PDB entry 6M0V | X-ray diffraction, 3.00 A resolution | chains C and A of the 4 polymer chains in the assembly

[Chain C]
Molecule: 28-nt DNA strand
Sequence (28 nucleotides; row label = number of the first residue in the row):
     1 GCTTCCTTAT CCTGATTAAT CTTAGCAC
Metal / ion sites: barium ion site 1 near DG1 (its only coordinating residue here); Mg2+: DC11, DC12 (shared with Asp598(A), Asn622(A) of chain A); barium ion site 2: DT17 (shared with Gly421(A) of chain A)

[Chain A]
Molecule: CRISPR-associated endonuclease Cas9 1
From: Streptococcus thermophilus LMD-9
Notes: EC 3.1.-.-
UniProtKB: Q03LF7 (CAS9A_STRTD); residues 2-1121 here = UniProt positions 2-1121
Amino-acid sequence (1122 residues; row label = number of the first residue in the row; numbering starts at 0):
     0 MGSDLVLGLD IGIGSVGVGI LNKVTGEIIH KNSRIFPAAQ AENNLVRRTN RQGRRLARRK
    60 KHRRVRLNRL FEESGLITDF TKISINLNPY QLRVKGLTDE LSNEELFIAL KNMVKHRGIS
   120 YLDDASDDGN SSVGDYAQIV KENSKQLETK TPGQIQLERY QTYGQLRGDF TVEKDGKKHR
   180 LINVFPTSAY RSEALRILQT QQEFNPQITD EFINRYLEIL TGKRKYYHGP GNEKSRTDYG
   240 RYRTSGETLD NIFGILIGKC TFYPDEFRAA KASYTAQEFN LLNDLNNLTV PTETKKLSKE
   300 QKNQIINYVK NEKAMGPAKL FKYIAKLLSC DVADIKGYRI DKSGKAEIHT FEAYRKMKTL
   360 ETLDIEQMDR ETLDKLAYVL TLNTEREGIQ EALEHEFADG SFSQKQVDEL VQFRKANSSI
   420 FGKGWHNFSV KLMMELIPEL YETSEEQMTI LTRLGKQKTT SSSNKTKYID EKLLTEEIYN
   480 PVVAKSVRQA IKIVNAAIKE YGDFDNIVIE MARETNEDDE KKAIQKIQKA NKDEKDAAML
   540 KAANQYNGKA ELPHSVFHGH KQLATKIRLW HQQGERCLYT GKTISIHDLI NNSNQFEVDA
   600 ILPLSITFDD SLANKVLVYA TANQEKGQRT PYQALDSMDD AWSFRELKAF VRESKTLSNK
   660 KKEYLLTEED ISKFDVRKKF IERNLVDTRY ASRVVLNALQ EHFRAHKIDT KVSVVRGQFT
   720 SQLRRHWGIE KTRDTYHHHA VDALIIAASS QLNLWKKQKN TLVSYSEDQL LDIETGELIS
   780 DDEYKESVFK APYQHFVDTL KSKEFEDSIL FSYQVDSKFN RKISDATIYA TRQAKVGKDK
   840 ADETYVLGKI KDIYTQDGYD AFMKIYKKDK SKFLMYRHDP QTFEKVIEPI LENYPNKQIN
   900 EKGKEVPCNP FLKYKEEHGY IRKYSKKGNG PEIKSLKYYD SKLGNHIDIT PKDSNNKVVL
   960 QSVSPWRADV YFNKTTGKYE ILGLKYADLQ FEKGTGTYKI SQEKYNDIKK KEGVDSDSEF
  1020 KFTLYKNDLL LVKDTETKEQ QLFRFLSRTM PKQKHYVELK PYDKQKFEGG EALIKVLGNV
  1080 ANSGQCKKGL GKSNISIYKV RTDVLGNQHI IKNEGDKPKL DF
Not modelled in the structure: 121-148, 328-329, 455-466, 676-679, 754-791, 897-904
Sequence notes: initiating methionine (0); expression tag (1); engineered mutation Ala599 (His in Q03LF7)
Metal / ion sites: barium ion site 1: Gly421 (shared with DT17(C) of chain C); barium ion site 2 near Thr514 (its only coordinating residue here); Mg2+: Asp598, Asn622 (shared with DC11(C), DC12(C) of chain C); barium ion site 3 near Asp824 (its only coordinating residue here); barium ion site 4 near Lys848 (its only coordinating residue here)
Swiss-Prot annotation at these positions:
  - active site: Asp9 (For RuvC-like nuclease domain)
  - binding site (Mg(2+)): Asp9, Glu509, Glu513, His738

[Chain C / chain A interface]
Residue-residue contacts (93):
  DG1(C) with Gln1052(A), base contact; Tyr1055(A), sugar contact
  DC2(C) with Gln1052(A), base contact; Tyr1055(A), hydrogen bond to the phosphate; Lys1091(A), salt bridge to the phosphate
  DT3(C) with Met1049(A), base contact; Tyr1055(A), base contact; Ala1080(A), sugar contact; Lys1086(A), base contact; Lys1087(A), salt bridge to the phosphate
  DT4(C) with Ala1080(A), phosphate contact; Asn1081(A), hydrogen bond to the phosphate; Lys1086(A), base contact
  DC5(C) with Gln1084(A), hydrogen bond to the base
  DC6(C) with Lys863(A), salt bridge to the phosphate
  DT8(C) with Phe673(A), stacking on the base; Asp824(A), sugar contact; Tyr828(A), hydrogen bond to the phosphate
  DA9(C) with Asp824(A), phosphate contact; Ala825(A), hydrogen bond to the phosphate; Thr826(A), hydrogen bond to the phosphate
  DT10(C) with Ser604(A), hydrogen bond to the phosphate; Gln627(A), hydrogen bond to the phosphate; Lys672(A), salt bridge to the phosphate
  DC11(C) with Pro602(A), phosphate contact; Ser604(A), hydrogen bond to the phosphate; Asn622(A), phosphate contact; Gln623(A), hydrogen bond to the base; Gly626(A), sugar contact
  DC12(C) with Glu596(A), phosphate contact; Val597(A), phosphate contact; Asp598(A), phosphate contact; Ala599(A), hydrogen bond to the phosphate; Asn622(A), hydrogen bond to the phosphate; Gln623(A), sugar contact
  DT13(C) with Tyr120(A), hydrogen bond to the sugar; Glu596(A), phosphate contact; Val597(A), hydrogen bond to the phosphate
  DG14(C) with Tyr225(A), base contact; Gly558(A), phosphate contact; Lys565(A), salt bridge to the phosphate
  DA15(C) with Tyr225(A), sugar contact; Phe252(A), base contact; Gly558(A), phosphate contact; His559(A), phosphate contact; Lys560(A), hydrogen bond to the phosphate
  DT16(C) with Tyr225(A), sugar contact; Phe252(A), base contact; Thr383(A), phosphate contact; Lys560(A), salt bridge to the phosphate
  DT17(C) with Leu255(A), sugar contact; Ile256(A), phosphate contact; Gly257(A), phosphate contact; Trp424(A), hydrogen bond to the phosphate
  DA18(C) with Leu255(A), sugar contact; Ile256(A), phosphate contact; Gly257(A), hydrogen bond to the phosphate; Arg267(A), salt bridge to the phosphate; Trp424(A), phosphate contact
  DA19(C) with Arg267(A), salt bridge to the phosphate; Val685(A), base contact; Tyr689(A), sugar contact
  DT20(C) with Arg688(A), phosphate contact; Tyr689(A), sugar contact; Arg692(A), salt bridge to the phosphate
  DC21(C) with Ala511(A), sugar contact; Arg512(A), salt bridge to the phosphate; Arg688(A), hydrogen bond to the sugar; Arg692(A), salt bridge to the phosphate
  DT22(C) with Arg512(A), phosphate contact; Glu513(A), hydrogen bond to the phosphate; Ile523(A), phosphate contact; Gln527(A), hydrogen bond to the base
  DT23(C) with Lys341(A), hydrogen bond to the base; Asn515(A), phosphate contact; Lys520(A), phosphate contact; Ile523(A), sugar contact; Gln524(A), phosphate contact; Gln527(A), base contact
  DA24(C) with Ile339(A), sugar contact; Lys520(A), phosphate contact; Gln524(A), sugar contact
  DG25(C) with Gly336(A), phosphate contact; Tyr337(A), sugar contact; Arg338(A), sugar contact
  DC26(C) with Asn286(A), sugar contact; Gly336(A), sugar contact; Glu445(A), base contact
  DA27(C) with Glu445(A), sugar contact; Met447(A), base contact; Thr448(A), phosphate contact
  DC28(C) with Met447(A), sugar contact; Thr448(A), sugar contact
Other interface residues (no listed pair), chain C (28 interface residues in all): DT7
Other interface residues (no listed pair), chain A (70 interface residues in all): Thr380, Leu381, Thr451, Met510, Gln561, Phe595, Leu603, Asp939, Asn1078, Ser1082

[In short]
28 residues of chain C and 70 residues of chain A are in contact, with 21 hydrogen bonds, 11 salt bridges and
1 aromatic stacking contact. Polar pairs include DC5(C)-Gln1084(A), DC11(C)-Gln623(A) and DT22(C)-Gln527(A).
Here chain C is a 28-nt DNA strand and chain A is CRISPR-associated endonuclease Cas9 1 (Streptococcus
thermophilus LMD-9). Entry 6M0V (Crsytal structure of streptococcus thermophilus Cas9 in complex with the GGAA
PAM) was determined by X-ray diffraction, deposited together with 6M0W and 6M0X.
